Entry 6XKR (X-ray diffraction, 2.59 A resolution); this record covers chains H and P of the 3 polymer chains in the assembly.

== Chain H ==
Name: Sasanlimab Fab Heavy chain
Organism: Homo sapiens
Notes: antibody fragment or engineered binder
Amino-acid sequence (231 residues; numbered 1 to 231; the number before each row is that of its first residue):
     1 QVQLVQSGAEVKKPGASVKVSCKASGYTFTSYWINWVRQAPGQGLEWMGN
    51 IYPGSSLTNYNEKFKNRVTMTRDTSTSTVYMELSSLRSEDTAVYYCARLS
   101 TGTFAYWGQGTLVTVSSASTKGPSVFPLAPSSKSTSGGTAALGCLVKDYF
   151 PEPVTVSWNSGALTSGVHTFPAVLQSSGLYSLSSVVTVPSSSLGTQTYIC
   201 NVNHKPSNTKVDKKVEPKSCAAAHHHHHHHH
Disordered / not traced: 132-134, 219-231
Disulfide bonds: C22-C96, C144-C200

== Chain P ==
Name: Programmed cell death protein 1
Organism: Homo sapiens
UniProt: Q15116 (PDCD1_HUMAN); residue numbers follow UniProt; this construct covers 32-160
Amino-acid sequence (141 residues; each row starts with the number of its first residue):
    32 WNPPTFSPALLVVTEGDNATFTCSFSNTSESFVLNWYRMSPSNQTDKLAA
    82 FPEDRSQPGQDCRFRVTQLPNGRDFHMSVVRARRNDSGTYLCGAISLAPK
   132 AQIKESLRAELRVTERRAEVPTAHPSPSPGSGSHHHHHHHH
Disordered / not traced: 145-172
Differences from the reference sequence: expression tag (161-172)
Disulfide bonds: C54-C123
Swiss-Prot annotation at these positions:
  - region: M70 to D77 (Interaction with CD274/PDCD1L1), N74 to Q99 (Pembrolizumab binding)
  - glycosylation (N-linked (GlcNAc...) asparagine): N49, N58, N74, N116
  - mutagenesis: N49 (N49A: Decreased N-glycosylation without affecting binding to binding to nivolumab drug), N58 (N58A: Decreased N-glycosylation without affecting binding to binding to nivolumab drug), N74 (N74A: Decreased N-glycosylation without affecting binding to binding to nivolumab drug), N116 (N116A: Decreased N-glycosylation without affecting binding to binding to nivolumab drug)

== How chain H and chain P interact ==
Residue-residue contacts - 17 pairs, chain H then chain P:
  Q1(H) with S87(P)
  S31(H) with L128(P)
  Y32(H) with L128(P)
  W33(H) with P130(P), hydrogen bond (side chain-backbone)
  Y52(H) with L128(P), hydrogen bond (side chain-backbone); A129(P); P130(P)
  L57(H) with P130(P), hydrophobic
  T101(H) with I126(P); A132(P)
  G102(H) with N66(P), hydrogen bond (backbone-side chain); I126(P)
  T103(H) with V64(P)
  F104(H) with Q88(P); P89(P)
  Y106(H) with D85(P), hydrogen bond; Q88(P)
Interface residues without a listed pair, chain H (12 interface residues in all): V2

== Summary ==
Chain H and chain P form an interface of 12 and 11 residues respectively, with 4 hydrogen bonds. Polar
contacts include W33(H)-P130(P), Y52(H)-L128(P) and G102(H)-N66(P). UniProt lists 4 mutagenesis sites on chain
P.
Here chain H is Sasanlimab Fab Heavy chain and chain P is Programmed cell death protein 1, both from Homo
sapiens. Entry 6XKR (Structure of Sasanlimab Fab in complex with PD-1) was determined by X-ray diffraction.
